4QVK - chains A and B; structure by X-ray diffraction, 1.97 A resolution.

== Chain A (and B) ==
Name: PaMTH1 Methyltransferase
Organism: Podospora anserina
Notes: chain B of this document is another copy of the same molecule, construct and numbering; everything in this record applies to it too
UniProtKB: Q9HGR1 (Q9HGR1_PODAS); residue numbers follow UniProt; this construct covers 1-240
Sequence (242 residues; each row starts with the number of its first residue; numbers below 1 keep their minus sign (Gly-1 is residue -1)):
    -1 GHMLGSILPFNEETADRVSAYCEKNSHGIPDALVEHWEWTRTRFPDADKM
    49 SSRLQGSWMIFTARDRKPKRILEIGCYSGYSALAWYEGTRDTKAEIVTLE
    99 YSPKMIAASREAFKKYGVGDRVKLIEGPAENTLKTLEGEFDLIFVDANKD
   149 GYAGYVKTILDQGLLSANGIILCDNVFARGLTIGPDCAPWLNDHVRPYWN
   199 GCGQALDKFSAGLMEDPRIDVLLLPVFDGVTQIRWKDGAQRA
Unresolved in the structure: -1 to 1, 237-240
Construct notes: expression tag (-1 to 0)

== Chain A / chain B interface ==
Contacting residue pairs (137):
  Leu2(A) with Arg39(B); Ser50(B)
  Gly3(A) with Asp14(B); Ser17(B); Met48(B)
  Ser4(A) with Ser17(B), hydrogen bond (backbone-side chain); Ser50(B), hydrogen bond; Leu52(B); Phe225(B)
  Ile5(A) with Ala13(B); Val16(B), hydrophobic; Ser17(B), hydrogen bond (backbone-side chain)
  Leu6(A) with Met48(B), hydrophobic; Phe175(B), hydrophobic; Arg177(B); Trp188(B), hydrophobic; Phe225(B); Asp226(B)
  Pro7(A) with Phe8(B); Asn9(B); Glu10(B); Trp188(B), hydrogen bond (backbone-side chain)
  Phe8(A) with Ile5(B), hydrophobic; Pro7(B); Phe8(B), hydrogen bond (backbone-backbone); Cys185(B)
  Asn9(A) with Pro7(B)
  Glu10(A) with Pro7(B)
  Thr12(A) with Cys185(B)
  Ala13(A) with Ile5(B)
  Asp14(A) with Leu2(B); Gly3(B), hydrogen bond (side chain-backbone)
  Arg15(A) with Ile181(B); Asp184(B), salt bridge; Cys185(B)
  Val16(A) with Ile5(B), hydrophobic; Phe175(B), hydrophobic; Ile181(B), hydrophobic
  Ser17(A) with Gly3(B); Ser4(B), hydrogen bond (side chain-backbone); Ile5(B), hydrogen bond (side chain-backbone)
  Tyr19(A) with Thr180(B); Ile181(B), hydrophobic; Asp205(B), hydrogen bond; Ser208(B); Leu221(B), hydrophobic
  Cys20(A) with Phe175(B), hydrophobic; Leu221(B)
  Lys22(A) with Met212(B)
  Asn23(A) with Ser208(B); Ala209(B); Met212(B); Val219(B); Leu221(B)
  Ser24(A) with Met212(B); Val219(B); Leu220(B); Leu221(B), hydrogen bond (side chain-backbone)
  His25(A) with Met212(B); Ile217(B); Asp218(B); Val219(B), hydrogen bond (side chain-backbone); Lys234(B)
  Ser50(A) with Ser4(B), hydrogen bond
  Leu52(A) with Ser4(B); Leu220(B), hydrophobic; Pro223(B)
  Ser55(A) with Leu220(B)
  Trp56(A) with Leu220(B), hydrophobic; Leu222(B)
  Phe59(A) with Ile168(B), hydrophobic; Asp218(B); Leu220(B), hydrophobic; Gln230(B); Arg232(B)
  Arg62(A) with Arg232(B), hydrogen bond (backbone-side chain); Asp235(B)
  Asp63(A) with Arg64(B), salt bridge; Arg232(B)
  Arg64(A) with Asp63(B), salt bridge
  Lys65(A) with Arg232(B); Asp235(B), salt bridge
  Asp89(A) with Asp235(B)
  Asn166(A) with Lys65(B)
  Ile168(A) with Phe59(B), hydrophobic
  Phe175(A) with Leu6(B), hydrophobic; Val16(B), hydrophobic; Cys20(B), hydrophobic
  Arg177(A) with Leu6(B)
  Thr180(A) with Tyr19(B)
  Ile181(A) with Val16(B), hydrophobic; Tyr19(B), hydrophobic
  Asp184(A) with Arg15(B), salt bridge
  Cys185(A) with Phe8(B); Thr12(B); Arg15(B)
  Trp188(A) with Pro7(B)
  Asp205(A) with Tyr19(B), hydrogen bond
  Ser208(A) with Tyr19(B); Asn23(B)
  Ala209(A) with Asn23(B)
  Met212(A) with Asn23(B); Ser24(B); His25(B)
  Ile217(A) with His25(B)
  Asp218(A) with His25(B); Phe59(B); Arg62(B)
  Val219(A) with Asn23(B); Ser24(B); His25(B), hydrogen bond (backbone-backbone)
  Leu220(A) with Ser24(B); Ser55(B); Trp56(B); Phe59(B), hydrophobic
  Leu221(A) with Tyr19(B), hydrophobic; Cys20(B); Ser24(B), hydrogen bond (backbone-side chain)
  Leu222(A) with Trp56(B); Phe225(B), hydrophobic
  Pro223(A) with Cys20(B), hydrophobic; Leu52(B); Val224(B)
  Val224(A) with Leu222(B), hydrophobic; Pro223(B); Val224(B), hydrophobic
  Phe225(A) with Ser4(B); Leu6(B); Leu222(B), hydrophobic
  Asp226(A) with Leu6(B)
  Gln230(A) with Phe59(B)
  Arg232(A) with Phe59(B); Arg62(B), hydrogen bond (side chain-backbone); Asp63(B); Lys65(B)
  Lys234(A) with His25(B)
  Asp235(A) with Arg62(B)
Other interface residues (no listed pair), chain A (61 interface residues in all): Gly178, Leu204, Ile231
Other interface residues (no listed pair), chain B (66 interface residues in all): Lys22, Lys47, Ser49, Gln53, Asn166, Gly178, Gly182, Leu204, Ile231

== In short ==
61 residues of chain A face 66 of chain B across their interface; the contacts include 17 hydrogen bonds and 5
salt bridges. Polar contacts include Arg15(A)-Asp184(B), Asp63(A)-Arg64(B) and Lys65(A)-Asp235(B).
Chain A and chain B are both PaMTH1 Methyltransferase (Podospora anserina); the structure, Apo-crystal
structure of Podospora anserina methyltransferase PaMTH1, was determined by X-ray diffraction, deposited
together with 4YMG and 4YMH.
